1G05 - chain A; structure by X-ray diffraction, 2.45 A resolution.

# Chain A
Protein: Stromelysin-1 precursor
Organism: Homo sapiens
Notes: EC 3.4.24.17; fragment: catalytic domain
Reference sequence: P08254 (MMP3_HUMAN); residues 83-255 here correspond to UniProt positions 100-272 (UniProt number = residue number + 17)
Chain sequence (173 residues; each row starts with the number of its first residue):
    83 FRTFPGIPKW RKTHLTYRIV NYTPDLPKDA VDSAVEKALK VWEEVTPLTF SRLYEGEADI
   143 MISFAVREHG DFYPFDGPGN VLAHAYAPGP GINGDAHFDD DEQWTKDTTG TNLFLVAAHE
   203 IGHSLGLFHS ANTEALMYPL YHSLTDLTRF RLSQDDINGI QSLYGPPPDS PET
Unresolved in the structure: 225-227, 252-255
Ion coordination: Ca2+ site 1: Asp107, Asp182, Glu184; Ca2+ site 2: Asp141, Gly173, Asn175, Asp177; Zn2+ site 1: His151, Asp153, His166, His179; Ca2+ site 3: Asp158, Gly159, Gly161, Val163, Asp181, Glu184; Zn2+ site 2: His201, His205, His211 (shared with 1 residue of chain B)
Curated features (UniProtKB/Swiss-Prot):
  - active site: Glu202
  - binding site (Ca(2+)): Asp107, Asp141, Asp158, Gly159, Gly161, Val163, Gly173, Asn175, Asp177, Asp181, Asp182, Glu184
  - binding site (Zn(2+)): His151, Asp153, His166, His179, His201, His205, His211

# Overview
The Ca2+ site 1 is built by Asp107, Asp182 and Glu184. Asp141, Gly173, Asn175 and Asp177 form the Ca2+ site 2.
UniProt lists active-site residue Glu202, 12 Ca2+-binding residues and 7 Zn2+-binding residues.
Chain A is Stromelysin-1 precursor (Homo sapiens); the structure, Heterocycle-based mmp inhibitor with
p2'substituents, was determined by X-ray diffraction (same publication as 1D8M).
